6MNO - chains A and B of the 4 polymer chains in the assembly; structure by X-ray diffraction, 2.90 A resolution.

# Chain A
Molecule: 6235 TCR alpha chain
Organism: Mus musculus
Chain sequence (208 residues; row label = number of the first residue in the row):
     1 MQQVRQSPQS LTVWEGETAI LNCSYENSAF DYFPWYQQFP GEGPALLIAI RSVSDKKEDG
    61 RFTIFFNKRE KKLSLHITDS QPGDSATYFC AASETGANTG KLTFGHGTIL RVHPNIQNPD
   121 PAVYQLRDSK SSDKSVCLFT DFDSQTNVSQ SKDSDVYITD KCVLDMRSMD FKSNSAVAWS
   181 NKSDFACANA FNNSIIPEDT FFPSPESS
Not modelled in the structure: 1, 130-132, 182-184, 204-208
Disulfide bonds: Cys23-Cys90, Cys137-Cys187

# Chain B
Molecule: 6235 TCR beta chain
Organism: Mus musculus
Chain sequence (239 residues; each row starts with the number of its first residue):
     1 AVTQSPRNKV AVTGGKVTLS CNQTNNHNNM YWYRQDTGHG LRLIHYSYGA GSTEKGDIPD
    61 GYKASRPSQE NFSLILELAT PSQTSVYFCA SGDFWGDTLY FGAGTRLSVL EDLKNVFPPE
   121 VAVFEPSEAE ISHTQKATLV CLATGFYPDH VELSWWVNGK EVHSGVCTDP QPLKEQPALN
   181 DSRYALSSRL RVSATFWQNP RNHFRCQVQF YGLSENDEWT QDRAKPVTQI VSAEAWGRA
Disulfide bonds: Cys21-Cys89, Cys141-Cys206

# Interface between chain A and chain B
Contacting residue pairs (83):
  Tyr32(A) with Asp97(B), hydrogen bond (side chain-backbone)
  Tyr36(A) with Thr98(B); Leu99(B), hydrogen bond (side chain-backbone); Phe101(B), hydrophobic
  Gln38(A) with Gln35(B), hydrogen bond; Phe88(B)
  Gly41(A) with Ala103(B)
  Glu42(A) with Phe88(B); Ala103(B)
  Gly43(A) with Phe88(B); Gly102(B); Ala103(B)
  Pro44(A) with Phe101(B)
  Leu46(A) with Thr98(B)
  Phe89(A) with Gln35(B)
  Asn98(A) with Trp95(B)
  Thr99(A) with Tyr48(B), hydrogen bond (backbone-side chain)
  Gly100(A) with Tyr31(B), hydrogen bond (backbone-side chain)
  Lys101(A) with Tyr46(B); Lys55(B); Asp57(B), salt bridge
  Phe104(A) with Tyr33(B); Leu41(B), hydrophobic
  His106(A) with Gly38(B), hydrogen bond (side chain-backbone); His39(B)
  Asp120(A) with His133(B), salt bridge
  Tyr124(A) with Ser127(B); Ala129(B); Glu130(B); His133(B); Thr134(B)
  Gln125(A) with Ser127(B)
  Leu126(A) with Phe124(B); Glu125(B); Thr138(B); Val140(B), hydrophobic
  Arg127(A) with Phe124(B); Glu125(B), hydrogen bond (backbone-backbone)
  Asp128(A) with Phe124(B)
  Ser129(A) with Phe124(B)
  Lys134(A) with Phe124(B)
  Val136(A) with Phe124(B), hydrophobic; Val140(B), hydrophobic
  Leu138(A) with Thr138(B)
  Asp141(A) with Arg191(B), salt bridge
  Tyr157(A) with Leu173(B), hydrophobic; Glu175(B), hydrogen bond (side chain-backbone)
  Thr159(A) with Asp169(B), hydrogen bond; Leu173(B); Ser187(B); Arg189(B), hydrogen bond
  Lys161(A) with Pro170(B)
  Cys162(A) with Cys167(B), disulfide; Thr168(B); Asp169(B)
  Val163(A) with Cys167(B); Thr168(B), hydrogen bond (backbone-backbone); Pro170(B), hydrophobic
  Leu164(A) with Val166(B); Cys167(B), hydrophobic
  Asp165(A) with His163(B), salt bridge; Val166(B), hydrogen bond (backbone-backbone)
  Arg167(A) with His163(B)
  Ser168(A) with His163(B); Ser164(B); Gly165(B), hydrogen bond (side chain-backbone)
  Met169(A) with Ser164(B)
  Asp170(A) with Ser164(B)
  Phe171(A) with Lys136(B); Gly165(B); Arg191(B); Val192(B); Ser193(B)
  Ser175(A) with Arg189(B), hydrogen bond (backbone-side chain)
  Ala176(A) with Arg189(B)
  Val177(A) with Val140(B), hydrophobic; Arg189(B)
  Trp179(A) with Leu142(B), hydrophobic; Leu173(B), hydrophobic; Ala185(B), hydrophobic; Ser187(B)
  Phe201(A) with His133(B)
  Pro203(A) with Ala129(B), hydrophobic
Other interface residues (no listed pair), chain A (47 interface residues in all): Leu102, Gly105, Thr140
Other interface residues (no listed pair), chain B (53 interface residues in all): Arg7, Gly40, Leu43, Gly56, Pro126, Leu139, Val162, Lys174
Disulfides between the chains: Cys162(A)-Cys167(B)

# In short
47 residues of chain A face 53 of chain B across their interface; the contacts include 1 disulfide bond, 14
hydrogen bonds and 4 salt bridges. Polar pairs include Lys101(A)-Asp57(B), Asp120(A)-His133(B) and
Asp141(A)-Arg191(B).
Chain A is 6235 TCR alpha chain and chain B is 6235 TCR beta chain, both from Mus musculus; the structure,
6235 TCR bound to I-Ab Padi4, was determined by X-ray diffraction together with 6MKD, 6MKR, 6MNG, 6MNM and
6MNN from the same study.
